Entry 5JV0 (X-ray diffraction, 2.40 A resolution); this record covers chain F.

Chain F:
Name: Farnesyl pyrophosphate synthase
Source organism: Homo sapiens
Notes: EC 2.5.1.10, 2.5.1.1
UniProt: P14324 (FPPS_HUMAN); residues 1-353 here correspond to UniProt positions 67-419 (UniProt number = residue number + 66)
Amino-acid sequence (375 residues; numbered -21 to 353; the number before each row is that of its first residue; numbers below 1 keep their minus sign (Met-21 is residue -21)):
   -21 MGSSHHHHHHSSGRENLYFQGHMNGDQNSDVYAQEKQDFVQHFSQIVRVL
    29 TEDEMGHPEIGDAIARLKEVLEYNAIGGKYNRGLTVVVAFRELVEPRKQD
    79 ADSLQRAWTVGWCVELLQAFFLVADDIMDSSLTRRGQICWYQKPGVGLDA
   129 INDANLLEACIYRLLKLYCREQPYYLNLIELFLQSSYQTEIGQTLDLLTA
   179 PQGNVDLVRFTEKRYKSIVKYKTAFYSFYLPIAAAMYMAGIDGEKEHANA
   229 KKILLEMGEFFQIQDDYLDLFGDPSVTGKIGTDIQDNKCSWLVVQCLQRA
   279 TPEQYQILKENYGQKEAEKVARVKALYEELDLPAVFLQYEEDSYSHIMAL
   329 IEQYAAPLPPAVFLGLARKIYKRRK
Disordered / not traced: -21 to 7, 180-181, 351-353
Construct notes: initiating methionine (-21); expression tag (-20 to 0)
Ligand contacts:
  - YL5 ([(1R)-2-(3-fluorophenyl)-1-{[6-(4-methylphenyl)thieno[2,3-d]pyrimidin-4-yl]amino}ethyl]phosphonic acid), molecule 1: Asn59, Arg60, Thr63, Ser205, Phe206, Phe239, Gln242, Leu246, Thr255, Leu344, Lys347, Ile348, Lys350
  - YL5, molecule 2: Arg69, Glu70, Leu71, Val72, Glu73, Pro74, Lys76, Ala217, Ile219, Pro335, Leu336, Pro337
  - YL5, molecule 3: Leu315, Glu318, Glu319, Tyr322, Met326, Leu342, Ala345, Arg346, Tyr349, Lys350
UniProt features mapped onto this chain:
  - binding site (isopentenyl diphosphate): Lys57, Arg60, Gln96, Arg113
  - binding site (Mg(2+)): Asp103, Asp107
  - binding site (dimethylallyl diphosphate): Arg112, Lys200, Thr201, Gln240, Lys257, Lys266
  - site (Important for determining product chain length): Phe98, Phe99
  - modified residue: Lys57 (N6-(2-hydroxyisobutyryl)lysine), Lys287 (N6-acetyllysine)

In short:
Bound to chain F: 3 copies of compound YL5. From UniProt: 4 isopentenyl diphosphate-binding residues,
Mg2+-binding residues Asp103 and Asp107 and 6 dimethylallyl diphosphate-binding residues.
Chain F is Farnesyl pyrophosphate synthase (Homo sapiens); the structure, Crystal structure of human FPPS in
complex with an allosteric inhibitor CL-08-038, was determined by X-ray diffraction together with 5JUZ, 5JV1,
5JV2 and 5KSX from the same study.
